2TS1 - chain A; structure by X-ray diffraction, 2.30 A resolution.

[Chain A]
Protein: Tyrosyl-tRNA synthetase
Organism: Geobacillus stearothermophilus
Notes: EC 6.1.1.1
UniProtKB: P00952 (SYY_BACST); residue numbers follow UniProt; this construct covers 1-419
Sequence (419 residues; row label = number of the first residue in the row):
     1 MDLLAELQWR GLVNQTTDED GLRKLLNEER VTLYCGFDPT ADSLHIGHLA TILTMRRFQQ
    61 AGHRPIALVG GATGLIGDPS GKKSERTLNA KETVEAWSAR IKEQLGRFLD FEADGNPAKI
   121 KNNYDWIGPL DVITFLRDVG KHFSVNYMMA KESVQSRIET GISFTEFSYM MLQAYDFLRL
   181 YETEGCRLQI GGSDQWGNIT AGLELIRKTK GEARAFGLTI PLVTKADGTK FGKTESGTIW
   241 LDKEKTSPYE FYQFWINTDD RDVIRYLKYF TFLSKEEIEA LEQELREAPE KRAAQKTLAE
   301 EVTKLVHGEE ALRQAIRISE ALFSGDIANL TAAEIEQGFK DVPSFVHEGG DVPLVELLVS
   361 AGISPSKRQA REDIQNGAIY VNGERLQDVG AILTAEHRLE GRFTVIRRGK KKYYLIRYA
Disordered / not traced: 212-213, 320-419
UniProt features mapped onto this chain:
  - motif: P39 to H48 ('HIGH' region), K230 to T234 ('KMSKS' region)
  - binding site (L-tyrosine): Y34, Y169, Q173, D176
  - binding site (ATP): K233

[In short]
From UniProt: 4 L-tyrosine-binding residues and ATP-binding residue K233.
Chain A is Tyrosyl-tRNA synthetase (Geobacillus stearothermophilus); the structure, Structure of tyrosyl-T/RNA
synthetase refined at 2.3 angstroms resolution. interaction of the enzyme with the tyrosyl ..., was determined
by X-ray diffraction together with 1TYD and 3TS1 from the same study.
